Entry 7SZZ (electron microscopy, 3.90 A resolution); this record covers chains A and D of the 4 polymer chains in the assembly.

[Chain A (and D)]
Protein: Phenol-soluble modulin PSM-alpha-3
Notes: chain D of this document is another copy of the same molecule, construct and numbering; everything in this record applies to it too
Reference sequence: H9BRQ7 (H9BRQ7_STAAU); residue numbers follow UniProt; this construct covers 1-22
Chain sequence (22 residues; numbered 1 to 22; the number before each row is that of its first residue):
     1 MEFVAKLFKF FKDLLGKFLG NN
Disordered / not traced: 22

[How chain A and chain D interact]
Pairs across the interface (4):
  Phe8(A) - Leu14(D)  hydrophobic
  Phe8(A) - Phe18(D)  hydrophobic
  Phe18(A) - Phe3(D)  hydrophobic
  Leu19(A) - Phe3(D)  hydrophobic
Other interface residues (no listed pair), chain A (6 interface residues in all): Val4, Phe11, Leu15
Other interface residues (no listed pair), chain D (4 interface residues in all): Phe10

[In short]
Chain A and chain D form an interface of 6 and 4 residues respectively.
Both chains are Phenol-soluble modulin PSM-alpha-3. Entry 7SZZ (Structure of the smaller diameter PSMalpha3
nanotubes) was determined by electron microscopy (same publication as 7T0X and 7T8U).
